PDB entry 7K88 | X-ray diffraction, 2.10 A resolution | chains A and B

[Chain A (and B)]
Molecule: Retinoid isomerohydrolase
From: Bos taurus
Notes: EC 3.1.1.64, 5.3.3.22; chain B of this document is another copy of the same molecule, construct and numbering; everything in this record applies to it too
UniProt: Q28175 (RPE65_BOVIN); residues 2-533 here = UniProt positions 2-533
Chain sequence (533 residues; numbered 1 to 533; the number before each row is that of its first residue):
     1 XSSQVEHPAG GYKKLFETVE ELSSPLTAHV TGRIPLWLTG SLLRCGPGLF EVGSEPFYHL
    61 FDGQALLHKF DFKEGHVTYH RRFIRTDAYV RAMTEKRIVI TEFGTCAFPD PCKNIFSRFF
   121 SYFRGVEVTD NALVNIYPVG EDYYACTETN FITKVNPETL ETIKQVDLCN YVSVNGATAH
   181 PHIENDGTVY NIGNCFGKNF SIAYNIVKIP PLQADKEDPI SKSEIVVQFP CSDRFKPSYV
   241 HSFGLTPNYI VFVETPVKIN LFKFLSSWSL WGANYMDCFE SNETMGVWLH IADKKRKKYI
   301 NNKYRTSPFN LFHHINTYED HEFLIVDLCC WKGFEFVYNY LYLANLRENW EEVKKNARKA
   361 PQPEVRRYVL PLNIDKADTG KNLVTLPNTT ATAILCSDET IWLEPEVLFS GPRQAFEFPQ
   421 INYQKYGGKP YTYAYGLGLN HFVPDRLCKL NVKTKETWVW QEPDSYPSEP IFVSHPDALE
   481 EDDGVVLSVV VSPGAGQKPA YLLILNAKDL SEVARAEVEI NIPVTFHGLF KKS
Not modelled in the structure: 109-126, 198-200, 262-271 (chain B: 110-124, 196-201, 264-271)
Modified / non-standard residues: ACE (acetyl group) at position 1
Sequence notes: acetylation (1); conflict Leu341 (Ser in Q28175)
Metal / ion sites: Fe2+: His180, His241, His313, His527 (together with 3,6,9,12,15,18-hexaoxahexacosan-1-ol)
Small-molecule neighbours: 3,6,9,12,15,18-hexaoxahexacosan-1-ol (32M): Leu60, Phe61, Phe103, Thr129, Val134, Thr147, Glu148, Thr149, Tyr239, His241, Tyr275, Phe312, His313, Trp331, Tyr338, Leu341, Glu417, Phe418, Leu437, Leu439, Phe442, Pro444, Pro467, Ser468, Val524, Thr525, Phe526, His527
Curated features (UniProtKB/Swiss-Prot):
  - binding site (Fe cation): His180, His241, His313, His527
  - modified residue: Ser2 (N-acetylserine), Thr101 (Phosphothreonine), Thr105 (Phosphothreonine), Lys113 (N6-acetyllysine), Ser117 (Phosphoserine)
  - lipidation (S-palmitoyl cysteine): Cys112, Cys231, Cys329, Cys330

[Interface between chain A and chain B]
Pairs across the interface (71; chain A residue first):
  Glu283(A) - Cys396(B)
  Glu283(A) - Ser397(B)  hydrogen bond (side chain-backbone)
  Ser307(A) - Ser307(B)  hydrogen bond
  Ser307(A) - Trp402(B)
  Ser307(A) - Glu404(B)
  Pro308(A) - Trp402(B)
  Lys332(A) - Thr390(B)  hydrogen bond (side chain-backbone)
  Lys332(A) - Thr392(B)
  Lys332(A) - Glu404(B)
  Lys332(A) - Pro405(B)  hydrogen bond (side chain-backbone)
  Phe334(A) - Gly380(B)
  Phe334(A) - Ile394(B)  hydrophobic
  Phe334(A) - Cys396(B)  hydrophobic
  Glu335(A) - Gly380(B)
  Glu335(A) - Lys381(B)
  Arg358(A) - Val384(B)
  Arg358(A) - Thr385(B)
  Lys359(A) - Asp378(B)  salt bridge
  Lys359(A) - Asn382(B)  hydrogen bond (backbone-backbone)
  Lys359(A) - Thr385(B)
  Ala360(A) - Asn382(B)  hydrogen bond (backbone-side chain)
  Gln362(A) - Thr389(B)  hydrogen bond (side chain-backbone)
  Gln362(A) - Thr390(B)
  Gln362(A) - Thr392(B)
  Arg366(A) - Glu404(B)  salt bridge
  Asp378(A) - Lys359(B)  salt bridge
  Gly380(A) - Phe334(B)
  Gly380(A) - Glu335(B)
  Lys381(A) - Glu335(B)
  Asn382(A) - Arg358(B)
  Asn382(A) - Lys359(B)  hydrogen bond (backbone-backbone)
  Asn382(A) - Ala360(B)  hydrogen bond (side chain-backbone)
  Val384(A) - Arg358(B)
  Val384(A) - Arg413(B)  hydrogen bond (backbone-side chain)
  Thr385(A) - Arg358(B)
  Thr385(A) - Lys359(B)
  Thr385(A) - Arg413(B)
  Leu386(A) - Arg413(B)  hydrogen bond (backbone-side chain)
  Pro387(A) - Pro412(B)
  Pro387(A) - Arg413(B)
  Asn388(A) - Pro412(B)
  Thr389(A) - Gln362(B)  hydrogen bond (backbone-side chain)
  Thr389(A) - Pro412(B)
  Thr390(A) - Lys332(B)  hydrogen bond (backbone-side chain)
  Thr390(A) - Gln362(B)
  Thr390(A) - Ser410(B)  hydrogen bond
  Thr390(A) - Gly411(B)
  Thr390(A) - Pro412(B)
  Thr392(A) - Lys332(B)
  Thr392(A) - Gln362(B)
  Ile394(A) - Phe334(B)  hydrophobic
  Cys396(A) - Glu283(B)
  Cys396(A) - Phe334(B)  hydrophobic
  Ser397(A) - Glu283(B)  hydrogen bond (backbone-side chain)
  Trp402(A) - Ser307(B)
  Trp402(A) - Pro308(B)
  Glu404(A) - Ser307(B)
  Glu404(A) - Lys332(B)
  Glu404(A) - Arg366(B)  salt bridge
  Pro405(A) - Lys332(B)  hydrogen bond (backbone-side chain)
  Val407(A) - Val407(B)  hydrophobic
  Ser410(A) - Thr390(B)  hydrogen bond
  Gly411(A) - Thr390(B)
  Pro412(A) - Pro387(B)
  Pro412(A) - Asn388(B)
  Pro412(A) - Thr389(B)
  Pro412(A) - Thr390(B)
  Arg413(A) - Val384(B)  hydrogen bond (side chain-backbone)
  Arg413(A) - Thr385(B)
  Arg413(A) - Leu386(B)  hydrogen bond (side chain-backbone)
  Arg413(A) - Pro387(B)
Also at the interface, not in a pair above, chain A (38 interface residues in all): Gly333, Tyr340, Glu364, Ala391
Also at the interface, not in a pair above, chain B (40 interface residues in all): Gly333, Tyr340, Glu364, Thr379, Ala391, Glu406

[Summary]
38 residues of chain A face 40 of chain B across their interface, with 19 hydrogen bonds and 4 salt bridges.
Among the polar pairs are Lys359(A)-Asp378(B), Arg366(A)-Glu404(B) and Glu283(A)-Ser397(B). Bound to chain A:
3,6,9,12,15,18-hexaoxahexacosan-1-ol. UniProt lists 4 Fe cation-binding residues on chain A.
Both chains are Retinoid isomerohydrolase (Bos taurus). Entry 7K88 (Crystal structure of bovine RPE65 in
complex with hexaethylene glycol monooctyl ether) was determined by X-ray diffraction, deposited together with
7K89, 7K8G and 7L0E.
